7WS3 - chains D and H of the 9 polymer chains in the assembly; structure by electron microscopy, 3.60 A resolution.

== Chain D (and H) ==
Protein: 510A5 light chain
Source organism: Homo sapiens
Notes: chain H of this document is another copy of the same molecule, construct and numbering; everything in this record applies to it too
Amino-acid sequence (108 residues; each row starts with the number of its first residue):
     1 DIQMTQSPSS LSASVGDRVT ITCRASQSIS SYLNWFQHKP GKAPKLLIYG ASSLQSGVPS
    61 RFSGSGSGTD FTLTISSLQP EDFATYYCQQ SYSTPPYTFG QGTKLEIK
Disulfides: Cys23-Cys88

== Chain D / chain H interface ==
Residue-residue contacts (4; chain D residue first):
  Arg24(D) - Ser93(H)  hydrogen bond
  Arg24(D) - Thr94(H)  hydrogen bond
  Ala25(D) - Gln27(H)  hydrogen bond (backbone-side chain)
  Thr69(D) - Gln27(H)  hydrogen bond
Interface residues without a listed pair, chain D (5 interface residues in all): Ser26, Asp70
Interface residues without a listed pair, chain H (5 interface residues in all): Ser28, Tyr92

== In short ==
The chain D/chain H interface involves 5 residues from each chain; the contacts include 4 hydrogen bonds.
Polar contacts include Arg24(D)-Ser93(H), Arg24(D)-Thr94(H) and Ala25(D)-Gln27(H).
Both chains are 510A5 light chain (Homo sapiens). Entry 7WS3 (Structures of Omicron Spike complexes illuminate
broad-spectrum neutralizing antibody development) was determined by electron microscopy (same publication as
7WS0, 7WS1, 7WS2, 7WS4, 7WS5, 7WS6 and 4 further entries).
